PDB entry 4LJH | X-ray diffraction, 1.45 A resolution | chains B and C of the 4 polymer chains in the assembly

# Chain B (and C)
Protein: PA-I galactophilic lectin
Source organism: Pseudomonas aeruginosa
Notes: chain C of this document is another copy of the same molecule, construct and numbering; everything in this record applies to it too
UniProtKB: Q05097 (PA1L_PSEAE); residues 0-121 here correspond to UniProt positions 1-122 (UniProt number = residue number + 1)
Sequence (122 residues; numbered 0 to 121; the number before each row is that of its first residue; numbering starts at 0):
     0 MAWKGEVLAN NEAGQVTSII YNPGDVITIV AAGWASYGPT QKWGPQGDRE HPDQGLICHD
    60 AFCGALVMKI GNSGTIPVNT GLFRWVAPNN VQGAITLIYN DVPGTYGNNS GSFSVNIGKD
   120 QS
Not modelled in the structure: 0
Bound ions: Ca2+: Tyr-36, Asp-100, Thr-104, Asn-107, Asn-108 (together with beta-D-galactopyranose)
Ligand contacts: beta-D-galactopyranose / 1-methyl-1H-indol-3-ol: Tyr-36, Pro-38, His-50, Pro-51, Gln-53, Cys-62, Asp-100, Val-101, Thr-104, Asn-107

# Chain B / chain C interface
Pairs across the interface - 44 pairs, chain B then chain C:
  Thr-27(B) / Thr-27(C)
  Thr-27(B) / Phe-82(C)
  Val-29(B) / Ile-28(C)
  Val-29(B) / Gly-80(C)
  Val-29(B) / Leu-81(C)
  Val-29(B) / Phe-82(C)  hydrophobic
  Ala-30(B) / Thr-79(C)  hydrogen bond (backbone-side chain)
  Ala-31(B) / Gln-45(C)
  Ala-31(B) / Thr-79(C)
  Gly-32(B) / Gln-45(C)
  Trp-33(B) / Gln-45(C)
  Trp-33(B) / Gly-46(C)
  Trp-33(B) / Arg-48(C)
  Trp-33(B) / Phe-61(C)  hydrophobic
  Gln-40(B) / Glu-49(C)
  Lys-41(B) / Arg-48(C)
  Gly-43(B) / Gln-45(C)
  Pro-44(B) / Gln-45(C)
  Gln-45(B) / Ala-31(C)
  Gln-45(B) / Gly-32(C)
  Gln-45(B) / Trp-33(C)
  Gln-45(B) / Gly-43(C)
  Gln-45(B) / Pro-44(C)
  Gly-46(B) / Trp-33(C)
  Arg-48(B) / Trp-33(C)
  Arg-48(B) / Lys-41(C)
  Phe-61(B) / Trp-33(C)  hydrophobic
  Thr-79(B) / Ala-30(C)  hydrogen bond (side chain-backbone)
  Thr-79(B) / Ala-31(C)
  Thr-79(B) / Thr-79(C)
  Gly-80(B) / Val-29(C)
  Phe-82(B) / Thr-27(C)
  Phe-82(B) / Asn-115(C)
  Phe-82(B) / Ile-116(C)
  Phe-82(B) / Gly-117(C)
  Arg-83(B) / Gly-117(C)
  Arg-83(B) / Lys-118(C)  hydrogen bond (side chain-backbone)
  Arg-83(B) / Asp-119(C)  salt bridge
  Asn-115(B) / Phe-82(C)
  Ile-116(B) / Phe-82(C)
  Gly-117(B) / Phe-82(C)
  Gly-117(B) / Arg-83(C)
  Lys-118(B) / Arg-83(C)  hydrogen bond (backbone-side chain)
  Asp-119(B) / Arg-83(C)  salt bridge
Other interface residues (no listed pair), chain B (27 interface residues in all): Ala-1, Ile-28, Glu-49, Leu-81
Other interface residues (no listed pair), chain C (27 interface residues in all): Ala-1, Gln-40

# Summary
Chain B and chain C each contribute 27 residues to their interface, with 4 hydrogen bonds and 2 salt bridges.
Polar pairs include Arg-83(B)/Asp-119(C), Ala-30(B)/Thr-79(C) and Arg-83(B)/Lys-118(C). Bound to chain B:
beta-D-galactopyranose / 1-methyl-1H-indol-3-ol. Tyr-36(B), Asp-100(B), Thr-104(B), Asn-107(B) and Asn-108(B)
coordinate Ca2+.
Both chains are PA-I galactophilic lectin (Pseudomonas aeruginosa). Entry 4LJH (Crystal Structure of
Pseudomonas aeruginosa Lectin LecA Complexed with 1-Methyl-3-indolyl-b-D-galactopyranoside at 1.45 A
Resolution) was determined by X-ray diffraction, deposited together with 4LK6 and 4LK7.
